Entry 8YDB (electron microscopy, 3.40 A resolution); this record covers chains F and T of the 12 polymer chains in the assembly.

[Chain F]
Name: Cas7f
Organism: Selenomonas sp
Amino-acid sequence (335 residues; each row starts with the number of its first residue):
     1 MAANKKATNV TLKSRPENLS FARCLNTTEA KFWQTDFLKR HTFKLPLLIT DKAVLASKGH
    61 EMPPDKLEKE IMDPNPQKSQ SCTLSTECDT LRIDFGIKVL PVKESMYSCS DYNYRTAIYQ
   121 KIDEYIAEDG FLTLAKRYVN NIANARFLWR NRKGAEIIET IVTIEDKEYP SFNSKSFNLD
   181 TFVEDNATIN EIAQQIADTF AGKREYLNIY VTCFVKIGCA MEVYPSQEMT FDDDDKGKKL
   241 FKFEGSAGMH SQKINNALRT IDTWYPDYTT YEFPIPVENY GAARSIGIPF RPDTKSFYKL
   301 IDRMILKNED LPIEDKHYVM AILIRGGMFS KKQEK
Unresolved in the structure: 1-10, 334-335

[Chain T]
Molecule: TS
Organism: Selenomonas sp
Sequence (32 nucleotides; row label = number of the first residue in the row):
    22 GTGGCCTTAT TAAATGACTT CTCCGCTAAT AC

[Chain F / chain T interface]
Pairs across the interface (11; chain F residue first):
  Asn18(F) with DT31(T), base contact
  Ala56(F) with DG22(T), base contact
  Ser57(F) with DG22(T), hydrogen bond to the base
  Lys58(F) with DG22(T), sugar contact
  His60(F) with DG22(T), phosphate contact; DT23(T), salt bridge to the phosphate
  Gln77(F) with DG22(T), hydrogen bond to the base
  Lys236(F) with DG22(T), salt bridge to the phosphate
  Met328(F) with DT29(T), base contact; A30(T), base contact
  Gln333(F) with DT31(T), phosphate contact
Other interface residues (no listed pair), chain F (12 interface residues in all): Gly59, Lys331, Lys332

[In short]
Chain F and chain T form an interface of 12 and 5 residues respectively, with 2 hydrogen bonds and 2 salt
bridges. Polar pairs include Ser57(F)-DG22(T), Gln77(F)-DG22(T) and His60(F)-DT23(T).
Here chain F is Cas7f and chain T is TS, both from Selenomonas sp. Entry 8YDB (Type I-FHNH Cascade-dsDNA
intermediate complex) was determined by electron microscopy together with 8YEO, 8YH9 and 8YHA from the same
study.
